Entry 6GJ5 (X-ray diffraction, 1.50 A resolution); this record covers chain A.

[Chain A]
Name: GTPase KRas
Source organism: Homo sapiens
UniProtKB: P01116 (RASK_HUMAN), isoform P01116-2; numbering as in UniProt (aligned over 1-169)
Amino-acid sequence (170 residues; each row starts with the number of its first residue; numbering starts at 0):
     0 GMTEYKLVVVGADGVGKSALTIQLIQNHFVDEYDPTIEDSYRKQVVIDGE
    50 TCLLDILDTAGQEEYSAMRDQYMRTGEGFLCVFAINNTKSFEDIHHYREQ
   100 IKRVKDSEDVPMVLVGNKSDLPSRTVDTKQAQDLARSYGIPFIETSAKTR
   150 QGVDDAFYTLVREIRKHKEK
Unresolved in the structure: 0, 62-65, 168-169
Differences from the reference sequence: expression tag (0); engineered mutation Asp12 (Gly in P01116), Ser118 (Cys in P01116)
Ion coordination: Mg2+: Ser17, Thr35 (together with GMP-PCP)
Residues lining bound ligands:
  - F0N ((3S)-3-[2-[(2R)-pyrrolidin-2-yl]-1H-indol-3-yl]-2,3-dihydroisoindol-1-one): Lys5, Leu6, Val7, Glu37, Ser39, Asp54, Ile55, Leu56, Met67, Gln70, Tyr71, Thr74, Gly75
  - GMP-PCP (GCP; phosphomethylphosphonic acid guanylate ester): Ala11, Asp12, Gly13, Val14, Gly15, Lys16, Ser17, Ala18, Phe28, Val29, Asp30, Glu31, Tyr32, Asp33, Pro34, Thr35, Thr58, Ala59, Gly60, Gln61, Asn116, Lys117, Asp119, Leu120, Ser145, Ala146, Lys147
UniProt features mapped onto this chain:
  - motif: Tyr32 to Tyr40 (Effector region)
  - binding site (GTP): Gly10, Ala11, Gly13 to Ala18, Val29 to Thr35, Ala59, Gly60, Asn116, Lys117, Asp119
  - modified residue: Met1 (N-acetylmethionine), Thr2 (N-acetylthreonine), Lys104 (N6-acetyllysine)
  - glycosylation: Thr35 (Microbial infection: O-linked (Glc) threonine)
  - natural variant: Lys5 (K5E: In NS3; K5N: In GASC), Gly10 (G10GG: In AML), Asp12 (G12D: In GASC, JMML and SFM; this construct carries the variant), Gly13 (G13D: In GASC, JMML and OES; G13R: In pylocytic astrocytoma), Val14 (V14I: In NS3), Leu19 (L19F: In OES), Gln22 (Q22E: In CFC2; Q22R: In NS3), Pro34 (P34L: In NS3; P34Q: In NS3; P34R: In CFC2), Ile36 (I36M: In NS3), Thr58 (T58I: In NS3), Ala59 (A59T: In GASC), Gly60 (G60R: In CFC2; G60S: In NS3), 8 further natural variant entries in UniProt
  - mutagenesis: Asp38 (D38A: Decreased interaction with MAPKAP1/SIN1), Tyr40 (Y40A: Decreased interaction with MAPKAP1/SIN1), Gln61 (Q61L: Promotes GTP binding)
What the authors report for this chain:
  - binding site for F0N: Asp54, Thr74
  - conformationally variable residues: Glu37

[Summary]
Chain A binds GMP-PCP and compound F0N. Ser17 and Thr35 coordinate Mg2+. From UniProt: 20 GTP-binding residues
and 3 mutagenesis sites. From the paper: a binding site for F0N at Asp54 and Thr74; conformational variability
at Glu37.
Chain A is GTPase KRas (Homo sapiens); the structure, Crystal structure of kras G12D (gppcp) in complex with
15, was determined by X-ray diffraction, deposited together with 6GJ6, 6GJ7 and 6GJ8.
